Entry 4RGV (X-ray diffraction, 2.45 A resolution); this record covers chains A and B.

[Chain A (and B)]
Name: Glycerol-1-phosphate dehydrogenase
From: Methanocaldococcus jannaschii
Notes: EC 1.1.1.261; chain B of this document is another copy of the same molecule, construct and numbering; everything in this record applies to it too
Reference sequence: Q58122 (G1PDH_METJA); residues 1-335 here = UniProt positions 1-335
Sequence (368 residues; each row starts with the number of its first residue; numbers below 1 keep their minus sign (Met-32 is residue -32)):
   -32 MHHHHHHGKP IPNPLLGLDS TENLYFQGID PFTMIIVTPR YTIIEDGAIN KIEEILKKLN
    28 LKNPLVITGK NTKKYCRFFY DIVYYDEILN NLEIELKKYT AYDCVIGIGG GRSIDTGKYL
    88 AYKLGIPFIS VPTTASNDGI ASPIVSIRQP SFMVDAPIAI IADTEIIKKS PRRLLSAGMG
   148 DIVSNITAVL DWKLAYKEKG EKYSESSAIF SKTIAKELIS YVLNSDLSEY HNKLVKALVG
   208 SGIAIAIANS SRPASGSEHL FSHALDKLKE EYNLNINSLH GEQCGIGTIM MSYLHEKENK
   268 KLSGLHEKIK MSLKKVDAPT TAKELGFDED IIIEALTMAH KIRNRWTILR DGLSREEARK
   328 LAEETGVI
Unresolved in the structure: -32 to 1, 59-62, 114-115 (chain B: -32 to 0, 61-62)
Differences from the reference sequence: expression tag (-32 to 0)
Ion coordination: Mg2+: Asp148, Asn152, Ala221; Zn2+: Asp148, His226, His247
Reported in the primary citation:
  - self-association interface (contacts with another copy of this molecule); pairs are residue here / residue on that copy: Arg7-Ala123 (hydrogen bond), Arg7-Thr5 (hydrogen bond), Met1, Ile176, Phe177, Ile181, Ile210

[How chain A and chain B interact]
Contacting residue pairs (40):
  Ile2(A) - Thr9(B)
  Ile2(A) - Ile10(B)  hydrophobic
  Ile3(A) - Arg7(B)
  Ile3(A) - Tyr8(B)
  Ile3(A) - Thr9(B)  hydrogen bond (backbone-backbone)
  Val4(A) - Arg7(B)
  Thr5(A) - Pro6(B)  hydrogen bond (side chain-backbone)
  Thr5(A) - Arg7(B)  hydrogen bond (backbone-side chain)
  Pro6(A) - Thr5(B)  hydrogen bond (backbone-side chain)
  Pro6(A) - Pro6(B)
  Arg7(A) - Ile3(B)
  Arg7(A) - Val4(B)
  Arg7(A) - Thr5(B)  hydrogen bond (side chain-backbone)
  Arg7(A) - Asp122(B)
  Arg7(A) - Ala123(B)  hydrogen bond (side chain-backbone)
  Arg7(A) - Pro124(B)  hydrogen bond (side chain-backbone)
  Arg7(A) - Ile125(B)
  Tyr8(A) - Ile3(B)
  Tyr8(A) - Val4(B)  hydrophobic
  Thr9(A) - Met1(B)
  Thr9(A) - Ile2(B)
  Thr9(A) - Ile3(B)  hydrogen bond (backbone-backbone)
  Ile10(A) - Met1(B)
  Ile11(A) - Met1(B)  hydrogen bond (backbone-backbone)
  Ala123(A) - Arg7(B)  hydrogen bond (backbone-side chain)
  Pro124(A) - Arg7(B)  hydrogen bond (backbone-side chain)
  Ile125(A) - Arg7(B)
  Glu172(A) - Thr180(B)
  Glu172(A) - Glu184(B)
  Ser173(A) - Phe177(B)
  Ser173(A) - Thr180(B)
  Ser173(A) - Ile181(B)
  Ile176(A) - Ile176(B)  hydrophobic
  Ile176(A) - Thr180(B)
  Phe177(A) - Ser173(B)
  Phe177(A) - Phe177(B)  hydrophobic
  Thr180(A) - Ser173(B)
  Thr180(A) - Ile176(B)
  Glu184(A) - Glu172(B)
  Lys203(A) - Met1(B)
Also at the interface, not in a pair above, chain A (25 interface residues in all): Asp122, Ser174, Ile181, Ile210, Ile214
Also at the interface, not in a pair above, chain B (25 interface residues in all): Ile22, Lys25, Ile210, Ile214

[Overview]
Chain A and chain B each contribute 25 residues to their interface, with 11 hydrogen bonds. Polar contacts
include Thr5(A)-Pro6(B), Thr5(A)-Arg7(B) and Arg7(A)-Ala123(B). The Mg2+ site is built by Asp148(A), Asn152(A)
and Ala221(A). Asp148(A), His226(A) and His247(A) coordinate Zn2+. The paper reports a self-association
interface involving Met1(A), Arg7(A) and Ile176(A) among others.
Both chains are Glycerol-1-phosphate dehydrogenase (Methanocaldococcus jannaschii). Entry 4RGV (Crystal
structure of the Methanocaldococcus jannaschii G1PDH) was determined by X-ray diffraction together with 4RGQ
from the same study.
